6TMW - chains A and B of the 14 polymer chains in the assembly; structure by electron microscopy, 5.91 A resolution (low resolution: residue-level contacts below are approximate; hydrogen-bond / salt-bridge calls are withheld).

[Chain A (and B)]
Protein: Putative GroEL-like chaperonine protein
From: Pseudomonas phage EL
Notes: chain B of this document is another copy of the same molecule, construct and numbering; everything in this record applies to it too
UniProtKB: Q2Z0T5 (Q2Z0T5_9CAUD); residue numbers follow UniProt; this construct covers 1-558
Sequence (558 residues; row label = number of the first residue in the row):
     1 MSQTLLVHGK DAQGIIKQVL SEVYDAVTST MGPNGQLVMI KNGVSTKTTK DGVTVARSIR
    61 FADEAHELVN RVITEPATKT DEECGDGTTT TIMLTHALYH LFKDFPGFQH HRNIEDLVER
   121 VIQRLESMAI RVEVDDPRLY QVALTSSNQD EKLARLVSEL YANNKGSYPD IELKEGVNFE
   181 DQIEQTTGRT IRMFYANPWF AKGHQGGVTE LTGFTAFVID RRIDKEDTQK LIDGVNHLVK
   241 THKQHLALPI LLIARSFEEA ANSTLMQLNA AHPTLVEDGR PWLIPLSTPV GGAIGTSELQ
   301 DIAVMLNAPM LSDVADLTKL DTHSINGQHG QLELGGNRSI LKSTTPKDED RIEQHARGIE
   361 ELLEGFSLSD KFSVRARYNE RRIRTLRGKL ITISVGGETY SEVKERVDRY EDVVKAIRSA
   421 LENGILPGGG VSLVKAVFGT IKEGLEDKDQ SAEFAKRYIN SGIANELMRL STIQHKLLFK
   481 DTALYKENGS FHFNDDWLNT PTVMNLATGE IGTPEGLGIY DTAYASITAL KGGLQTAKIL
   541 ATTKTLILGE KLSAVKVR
Not modelled in the structure: 1, 290-294, 552-558
Ligand contacts: ADP (adenosine-5'-diphosphate): Thr30, Met31, Gly32, Pro33, Asp86, Gly87, Thr88, Thr89, Thr90, Thr145, Gln149, Gly428, Gly429, Gly430, Gln474, Leu478, Met504, Asn505, Leu506, Ala507, Ile519, Asp521

[How chain A and chain B interact]
Residue-residue contacts (27; chain A residue first):
  Ile16(A) with Met39(B)
  Glu64(A) with Lys41(B)
  Leu68(A) with Met39(B); Lys41(B); Ser45(B); Thr46(B)
  Arg71(A) with Val44(B); Ser45(B); Thr46(B)
  Phe108(A) with Asn34(B)
  Thr296(A) with Asn178(B)
  Thr542(A) with Gln36(B); Leu37(B)
  Thr543(A) with Leu37(B); Met39(B)
  Lys544(A) with Gln36(B); Leu37(B)
  Thr545(A) with Leu37(B); Val38(B); Met39(B)
  Leu546(A) with Met39(B)
  Ile547(A) with Val38(B); Met39(B); Ile40(B); Lys41(B)
  Leu548(A) with Lys41(B)
  Gly549(A) with Lys41(B)
Also at the interface, not in a pair above, chain A (21 interface residues in all): Leu6, His8, Val72, Gly295, Ser373, Arg375, Lys551
Also at the interface, not in a pair above, chain B (20 interface residues in all): Glu22, Ser29, Gly43, Ser58, Ile59, Arg60, Val177, Phe179, Glu398

[In short]
Chain A and chain B form an interface of 21 and 20 residues respectively. Ligands of chain A: ADP.
Both chains are Putative GroEL-like chaperonine protein (Pseudomonas phage EL). Entry 6TMW (Structure of the
chaperonin gp146 from the bacteriophage EL (Pseudomonas aeruginosa) in complex with ADP) was determined by
electron microscopy, deposited together with 6TMT, 6TMU, 6TMV and 6TMX.
